5M3J - chains A and C of the 6 polymer chains in the assembly; structure by X-ray diffraction, 3.50 A resolution.

== Chain A ==
Name: Polymerase acidic protein
Source organism: Influenza B virus (B/Memphis/13/2003)
UniProtKB: Q5V8Z9 (Q5V8Z9_9INFB); residues 1-726 here = UniProt positions 1-726
Chain sequence (751 residues; row label = number of the first residue in the row; numbers below 1 keep their minus sign (Gly-13 is residue -13)):
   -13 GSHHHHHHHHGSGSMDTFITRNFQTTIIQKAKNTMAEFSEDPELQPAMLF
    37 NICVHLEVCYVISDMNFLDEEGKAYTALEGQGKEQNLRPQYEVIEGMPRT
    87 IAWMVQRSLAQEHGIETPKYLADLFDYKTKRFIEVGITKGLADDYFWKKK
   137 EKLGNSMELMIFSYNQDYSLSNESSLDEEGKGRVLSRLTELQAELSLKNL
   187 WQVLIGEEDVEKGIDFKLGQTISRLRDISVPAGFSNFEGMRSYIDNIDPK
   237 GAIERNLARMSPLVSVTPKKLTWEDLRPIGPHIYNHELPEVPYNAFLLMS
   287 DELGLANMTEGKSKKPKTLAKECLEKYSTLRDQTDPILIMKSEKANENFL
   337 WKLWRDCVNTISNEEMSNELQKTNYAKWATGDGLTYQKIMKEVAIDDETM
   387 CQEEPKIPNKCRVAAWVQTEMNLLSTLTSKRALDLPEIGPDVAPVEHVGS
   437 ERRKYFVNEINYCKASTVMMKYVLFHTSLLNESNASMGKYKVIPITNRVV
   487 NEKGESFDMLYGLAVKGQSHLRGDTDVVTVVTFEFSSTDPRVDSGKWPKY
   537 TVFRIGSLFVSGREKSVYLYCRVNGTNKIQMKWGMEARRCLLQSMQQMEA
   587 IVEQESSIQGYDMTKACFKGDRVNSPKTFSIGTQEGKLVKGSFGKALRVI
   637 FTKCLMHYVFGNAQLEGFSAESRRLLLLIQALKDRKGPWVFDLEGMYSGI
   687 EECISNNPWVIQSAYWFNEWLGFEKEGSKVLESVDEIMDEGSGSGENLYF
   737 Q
Disordered / not traced: -13 to -1, 64-70, 723-737
Sequence notes: expression tag (-13 to 0, 727-737)

== Chain C ==
Name: Polymerase basic protein 2
Source organism: Influenza B virus
UniProtKB: Q5V8X3 (Q5V8X3_9INFB); residue numbers follow UniProt; this construct covers 1-770
Chain sequence (798 residues; numbered -8 to 789; the number before each row is that of its first residue; numbers below 1 keep their minus sign (Gly-8 is residue -8)):
    -8 GSGSGSGSGMTLAKIELLKQLLRDNEAKTVLKQTTVDQYNIIRKFNTSRI
    42 EKNPSLRMKWAMCSNFPLALTKGDMANRIPLEYKGIQLKTNAEDIGTKGQ
    92 MCSIAAVTWWNTYGPIGDTEGFERVYESFFLRKMRLDNATWGRITFGPVE
   142 RVRKRVLLNPLTKEMPPDEASNVIMEILFPKEAGIPRESTWIHRELIKEK
   192 REKLKGTMITPIVLAYMLERELVARRRFLPVAGATSAEFIEMLHCLQGEN
   242 WRQIYHPGGNKLTESRSQSMIVACRKIIRRSIVASNPLELAVEIANKTVI
   292 DTEPLKSCLAAIDGGDVACDIIRAALGLKIRQRQRFGRLELKRISGRGFK
   342 NDEEILIGNGTIQKIGIWDGEEEFHVRCGECRGILKKSKMKLEKLLINSA
   392 KKEDMRDLIILCMVFSQDTRMFQGVRGEINFLNRAGQLLSPMYQLQRYFL
   442 NRSNDLFDQWGYEESPKASELHGINESMNASDYTLKGVVVTRNVIDDFSS
   492 TETEKVSITKNLSLIKRTGEVIMGANDVSELESQAQLMITYDTPKMWEMG
   542 TTKELVQNTYQWVLKNLVTLKAQFLLGKEDMFQWDAFEAFESIIPQKMAG
   592 QYSGFARAVLKQMRDQEVMKTDQFIKLLPFCFSPPKLRSNGEPYQFLKLV
   642 LKGGGENFIEVRKGSPLFSYNPQTEVLTICGRMMSLKGKIEDEERNRSMG
   692 NAVLAGFLVSGKYDPDLGDFKTIEELEKLKPGEKANILLYQGKPVKVVKR
   742 KRYSALSNDISQGIKRQRMTVESMGWALSGWSHPQFEKGSGSENLYFQ
Disordered / not traced: -8 to 0, 486-495, 741-789
Sequence notes: expression tag (-8 to 0, 771-789)

== Interface between chain A and chain C ==
Pairs across the interface (81):
  Trp89(A) - Gly175(C)
  Trp89(A) - Ile176(C)
  Trp89(A) - Pro177(C)
  Met90(A) - Lys172(C)
  Arg93(A) - Glu167(C)  salt bridge
  Arg93(A) - Pro171(C)  hydrogen bond (side chain-backbone)
  Arg93(A) - Lys172(C)
  Arg93(A) - Ala174(C)
  Arg93(A) - Gly175(C)  hydrogen bond (side chain-backbone)
  Arg93(A) - Pro177(C)
  Ser94(A) - Lys172(C)
  Gln97(A) - Pro171(C)
  Gln97(A) - Lys172(C)
  Pro104(A) - Pro177(C)
  Ala429(A) - Trp132(C)  hydrophobic
  Pro430(A) - Gly133(C)
  Pro430(A) - Ile135(C)  hydrophobic
  Pro430(A) - Gln244(C)
  Val431(A) - Ile135(C)  hydrophobic
  Val431(A) - Cys236(C)
  Val431(A) - Trp242(C)  hydrophobic
  Val431(A) - Gln244(C)
  Val434(A) - Ile135(C)  hydrophobic
  Arg438(A) - Phe137(C)
  Leu466(A) - Lys50(C)
  Leu466(A) - Trp51(C)  hydrophobic
  Leu466(A) - Cys54(C)
  Asn467(A) - Cys54(C)  hydrogen bond
  Ser469(A) - Trp51(C)
  Asn470(A) - Trp51(C)  hydrogen bond (side chain-backbone)
  Asn470(A) - Cys54(C)
  Asn470(A) - Ser55(C)
  Ala471(A) - Cys54(C)
  Leu507(A) - Trp51(C)
  Asp510(A) - Leu47(C)
  Asp510(A) - Arg48(C)  salt bridge
  Lys564(A) - Leu47(C)
  Lys564(A) - Trp51(C)
  Ile565(A) - Leu47(C)  hydrophobic
  Lys568(A) - Ser46(C)  hydrogen bond
  Lys568(A) - Leu47(C)
  Lys568(A) - Lys50(C)
  Met571(A) - Lys50(C)
  Glu572(A) - Lys50(C)  salt bridge
  Glu589(A) - Asn241(C)
  Glu589(A) - Trp242(C)  hydrogen bond
  Gln590(A) - Asn241(C)
  Ser592(A) - Phe137(C)
  Ser593(A) - Gly138(C)
  Ser593(A) - Pro139(C)
  Ser593(A) - Asn241(C)
  Ser593(A) - Gln548(C)  hydrogen bond
  Ser593(A) - Gln552(C)
  Ser593(A) - Arg673(C)
  Ile594(A) - Gln552(C)
  Ile594(A) - Arg673(C)
  Ile594(A) - Met674(C)
  Ile594(A) - Met675(C)  hydrophobic
  Gly596(A) - Phe137(C)
  Tyr597(A) - Phe137(C)  hydrophobic
  Asp598(A) - Phe137(C)
  Arg671(A) - Pro663(C)
  Arg671(A) - Tyr731(C)  hydrogen bond
  Lys672(A) - Lys654(C)
  Gly713(A) - Gln664(C)
  Ser714(A) - Gln664(C)
  Val716(A) - Gln664(C)
  Leu717(A) - Pro663(C)  hydrophobic
  Leu717(A) - Gln664(C)
  Glu718(A) - Lys734(C)  hydrogen bond (backbone-side chain)
  Ser719(A) - Asn687(C)
  Val720(A) - Lys734(C)  hydrogen bond (backbone-side chain)
  Asp721(A) - Asn687(C)  hydrogen bond (backbone-side chain)
  Asp721(A) - Arg688(C)
  Asp721(A) - Ser689(C)  hydrogen bond (backbone-side chain)
  Asp721(A) - Met690(C)
  Asp721(A) - Leu730(C)
  Asp721(A) - Tyr731(C)  hydrogen bond
  Glu722(A) - Asn687(C)  hydrogen bond (backbone-side chain)
  Glu722(A) - Lys703(C)  hydrogen bond (backbone-side chain)
  Glu722(A) - Lys734(C)  salt bridge
Also at the interface, not in a pair above, chain A (50 interface residues in all): Glu98, Thr103, Lys105, Lys256, Val428, Met473, Lys669, Glu710
Also at the interface, not in a pair above, chain C (44 interface residues in all): Ala52, Arg192, Asn662, Gln732

== In short ==
The interface between chain A and chain C involves 50 residues on one side and 44 on the other, with 15
hydrogen bonds and 4 salt bridges. Polar contacts include Arg93(A)-Glu167(C), Asp510(A)-Arg48(C) and
Glu572(A)-Lys50(C).
Chain A is Polymerase acidic protein (Influenza B virus (B/Memphis/13/2003)) and chain C is Polymerase basic
protein 2 (Influenza B virus); the structure, Influenza B polymerase bound to four heptad repeats of serine 5
phosphorylated Pol II CTD, was determined by X-ray diffraction.
